Entry 8XJN (electron microscopy, 3.06 A resolution); this record covers chains B and C of the 5 polymer chains in the assembly.

Chain B:
Molecule: Guanine nucleotide-binding protein G(I)/G(S)/G(T) subunit beta-1
Organism: Homo sapiens
UniProtKB: P62873 (GBB1_HUMAN); residues 2-340 here = UniProt positions 2-340
Sequence (376 residues; each row starts with the number of its first residue; numbers below 1 keep their minus sign (Met-9 is residue -9)):
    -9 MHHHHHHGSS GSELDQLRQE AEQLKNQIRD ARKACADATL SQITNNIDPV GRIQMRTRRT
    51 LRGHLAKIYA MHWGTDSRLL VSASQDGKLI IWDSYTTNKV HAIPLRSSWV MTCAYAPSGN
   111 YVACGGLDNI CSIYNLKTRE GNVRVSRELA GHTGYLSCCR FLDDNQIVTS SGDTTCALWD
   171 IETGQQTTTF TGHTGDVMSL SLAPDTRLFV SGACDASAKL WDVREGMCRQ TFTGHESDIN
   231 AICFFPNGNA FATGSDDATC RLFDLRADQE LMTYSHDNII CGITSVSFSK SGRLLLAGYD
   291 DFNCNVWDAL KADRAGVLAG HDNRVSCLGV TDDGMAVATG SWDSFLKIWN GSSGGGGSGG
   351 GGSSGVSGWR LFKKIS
Unresolved in the structure: -9 to 1, 344-366
Differences from the reference sequence: initiating methionine (-9); expression tag (-8 to 1, 341-366)
UniProt features mapped onto this chain:
  - modified residue: Ser2 (N-acetylserine), His266 (Phosphohistidine)

Chain C:
Molecule: Guanine nucleotide-binding protein G(I)/G(S)/G(O) subunit gamma-2
Organism: Homo sapiens
UniProtKB: P59768 (GBG2_HUMAN); residues 1-71 here = UniProt positions 1-71
Sequence (71 residues; row label = number of the first residue in the row):
     1 MASNNTASIA QARKLVEQLK MEANIDRIKV SKAAADLMAY CEAHAKEDPL LTPVPASENP
    61 FREKKFFCAI L
Unresolved in the structure: 1-5, 63-71
UniProt features mapped onto this chain:
  - modified residue: Ala2 (N-acetylalanine), Cys68 (Cysteine methyl ester)
  - lipidation: Cys68 (S-geranylgeranyl cysteine)

Chain B / chain C interface:
Pairs across the interface (91):
  Glu3(B) with Ile9(C); Arg13(C), salt bridge
  Leu4(B) with Ser8(C); Ile9(C); Ala12(C), hydrophobic
  Leu7(B) with Ile9(C), hydrophobic; Arg13(C); Val16(C)
  Glu10(B) with Val16(C); Lys20(C)
  Ala11(B) with Leu19(C)
  Leu14(B) with Val16(C); Leu19(C), hydrophobic; Lys20(C)
  Lys15(B) with Leu19(C)
  Gln17(B) with Ala23(C)
  Ile18(B) with Leu19(C); Ala23(C), hydrophobic; Arg27(C)
  Ala21(B) with Arg27(C)
  Ala24(B) with Lys29(C), hydrogen bond (backbone-side chain)
  Cys25(B) with Ile28(C); Lys29(C); Val30(C), hydrogen bond (backbone-backbone)
  Ala26(B) with Val30(C), hydrophobic
  Asp27(B) with Lys29(C); Val30(C), hydrogen bond (side chain-backbone); Ser31(C), hydrogen bond
  Ala28(B) with Val30(C); Ser31(C)
  Leu30(B) with Ala34(C), hydrophobic
  Ile33(B) with Ala34(C), hydrophobic
  Ile37(B) with Met38(C), hydrophobic
  Val40(B) with Leu51(C), hydrophobic
  Met45(B) with Leu50(C), hydrophobic
  Arg48(B) with Phe61(C)
  Arg49(B) with Pro60(C); Phe61(C), hydrogen bond (side chain-backbone); Arg62(C)
  Ser84(B) with Phe61(C)
  Tyr85(B) with Pro60(C); Phe61(C), hydrophobic
  Thr181(B) with Lys14(C)
  Cys218(B) with Gln18(C), hydrogen bond (backbone-side chain)
  Arg219(B) with Glu22(C)
  Gln220(B) with Ile25(C)
  Thr221(B) with Glu22(C), hydrogen bond
  Phe235(B) with Leu37(C), hydrophobic; Tyr40(C), hydrophobic; Cys41(C), hydrophobic
  Pro236(B) with Tyr40(C)
  Asn237(B) with Tyr40(C)
  Ala240(B) with Leu37(C), hydrophobic
  Asp254(B) with Ala33(C)
  Arg256(B) with Asp26(C); Arg27(C); Ile28(C); Asp36(C), salt bridge
  Ala257(B) with Ile28(C)
  Asp258(B) with Ile25(C); Arg27(C), salt bridge
  Gln259(B) with Val30(C)
  Leu261(B) with Val30(C), hydrophobic; Leu37(C), hydrophobic
  Ser279(B) with Asp48(C), hydrogen bond
  Lys280(B) with Glu47(C); Asp48(C)
  Ser281(B) with Tyr40(C); Cys41(C); His44(C); Asp48(C), hydrogen bond
  Gly282(B) with Cys41(C)
  Arg283(B) with Cys41(C); Leu51(C)
  Leu300(B) with Cys41(C), hydrophobic
  Asp323(B) with Pro49(C)
  Gly324(B) with Pro49(C); Leu50(C)
  Met325(B) with Pro49(C), hydrophobic; Leu50(C); Asn59(C); Pro60(C)
  Ala326(B) with Phe61(C), hydrophobic
  Ile338(B) with Phe61(C), hydrophobic
  Asn340(B) with Asn59(C), hydrogen bond; Phe61(C)
  Gly341(B) with Pro53(C)
  Ser342(B) with Pro53(C)
  Ser343(B) with Pro53(C), hydrogen bond (side chain-backbone); Val54(C), hydrogen bond (side chain-backbone); Pro55(C)
Interface residues without a listed pair, chain B (63 interface residues in all): Arg22, Thr34, Ile43, Trp63, Leu252, Leu284, Val320, Val327, Trp339
Interface residues without a listed pair, chain C (41 interface residues in all): Ala35, Ala45, Glu58

Overview:
Chain B and chain C form an interface of 63 and 41 residues respectively, with 12 hydrogen bonds and 3 salt
bridges. Polar pairs include Glu3(B)-Arg13(C), Arg256(B)-Asp36(C) and Asp258(B)-Arg27(C).
Chain B is Guanine nucleotide-binding protein G(I)/G(S)/G(T) subunit beta-1 and chain C is Guanine
nucleotide-binding protein G(I)/G(S)/G(O) subunit gamma-2, both from Homo sapiens; the structure, Cloprosetnol
bound Thromboxane A2 receptor-Gq Protein Complex, was determined by electron microscopy together with 8XJK,
8XJL, 8XJM and 8XJO from the same study.
